5LEF - chains C and D of the 4 polymer chains in the assembly; structure by X-ray diffraction, 2.09 A resolution.

[Chain C (and D)]
Molecule: Kinesin-like protein KIF20A
From: Mus musculus
Notes: chain D of this document is another copy of the same molecule, construct and numbering; everything in this record applies to it too
UniProtKB: P97329 (KI20A_MOUSE); numbering as in UniProt (aligned over 603-665)
Sequence (66 residues; each row starts with the number of its first residue):
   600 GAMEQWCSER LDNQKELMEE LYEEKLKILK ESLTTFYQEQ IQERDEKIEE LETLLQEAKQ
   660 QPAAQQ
Unresolved in the structure: 649-665 (chain D: 647-665)
Differences from the reference sequence: expression tag (600-602)

[How chain C and chain D interact]
Disulfides between the chains: Cys606(C)-Cys606(D)
Pairs across the interface (43; chain C residue first):
  Met602(C) with Met602(D), hydrophobic; Trp605(D)
  Trp605(C) with Met602(D), hydrophobic; Cys606(D), hydrophobic
  Cys606(C) with Trp605(D), hydrophobic; Cys606(D), disulfide
  Arg609(C) with Leu610(D)
  Leu610(C) with Arg609(D); Leu610(D), hydrophobic; Gln613(D), hydrogen bond (backbone-side chain)
  Gln613(C) with Leu610(D), hydrogen bond (side chain-backbone); Gln613(D), hydrogen bond; Lys614(D)
  Lys614(C) with Gln613(D); Met617(D)
  Met617(C) with Lys614(D); Met617(D), hydrophobic; Glu618(D)
  Glu618(C) with Met617(D); Tyr621(D)
  Tyr621(C) with Glu618(D); Tyr621(D), hydrophobic; Glu622(D)
  Glu622(C) with Tyr621(D)
  Lys624(C) with Leu625(D)
  Leu625(C) with Leu625(D), hydrophobic; Leu628(D), hydrophobic
  Leu628(C) with Leu625(D)
  Lys629(C) with Leu632(D)
  Leu632(C) with Lys629(D); Leu632(D), hydrophobic
  Tyr636(C) with Thr633(D); Tyr636(D), hydrophobic; Ile640(D), hydrophobic
  Gln639(C) with Ile640(D)
  Ile640(C) with Tyr636(D), hydrophobic; Gln639(D); Ile640(D), hydrophobic; Arg643(D)
  Arg643(C) with Ile640(D); Arg643(D); Asp644(D), salt bridge
  Asp644(C) with Arg643(D), salt bridge
Other interface residues (no listed pair), chain C (24 interface residues in all): Ala601, Thr633, Gln637
Other interface residues (no listed pair), chain D (24 interface residues in all): Ala601, Lys624, Gln637

[In short]
Chain C and chain D each contribute 24 residues to their interface; the contacts include 1 disulfide bond, 3
hydrogen bonds and 2 salt bridges. Polar pairs include Arg643(C)-Asp644(D), Leu610(C)-Gln613(D) and
Gln613(C)-Gln613(D).
Both chains are Kinesin-like protein KIF20A (Mus musculus). Entry 5LEF (Rab6A:Kif20A complex) was determined
by X-ray diffraction.
